PDB entry 7ZN2 | electron microscopy, 4.29 A resolution (low resolution: residue-level contacts below are approximate; hydrogen-bond / salt-bridge calls are withheld) | chains f and e of the 36 polymer chains in the assembly

# Chain f (and e)
Molecule: Straight fiber protein pb4
Organism: Escherichia phage T5
Notes: chain e of this document is another copy of the same molecule, construct and numbering; everything in this record applies to it too
Reference sequence: Q6QGF0 (FIBC_BPT5); residues 1-688 here = UniProt positions 1-688
Chain sequence (688 residues; numbered 1 to 688; the number before each row is that of its first residue):
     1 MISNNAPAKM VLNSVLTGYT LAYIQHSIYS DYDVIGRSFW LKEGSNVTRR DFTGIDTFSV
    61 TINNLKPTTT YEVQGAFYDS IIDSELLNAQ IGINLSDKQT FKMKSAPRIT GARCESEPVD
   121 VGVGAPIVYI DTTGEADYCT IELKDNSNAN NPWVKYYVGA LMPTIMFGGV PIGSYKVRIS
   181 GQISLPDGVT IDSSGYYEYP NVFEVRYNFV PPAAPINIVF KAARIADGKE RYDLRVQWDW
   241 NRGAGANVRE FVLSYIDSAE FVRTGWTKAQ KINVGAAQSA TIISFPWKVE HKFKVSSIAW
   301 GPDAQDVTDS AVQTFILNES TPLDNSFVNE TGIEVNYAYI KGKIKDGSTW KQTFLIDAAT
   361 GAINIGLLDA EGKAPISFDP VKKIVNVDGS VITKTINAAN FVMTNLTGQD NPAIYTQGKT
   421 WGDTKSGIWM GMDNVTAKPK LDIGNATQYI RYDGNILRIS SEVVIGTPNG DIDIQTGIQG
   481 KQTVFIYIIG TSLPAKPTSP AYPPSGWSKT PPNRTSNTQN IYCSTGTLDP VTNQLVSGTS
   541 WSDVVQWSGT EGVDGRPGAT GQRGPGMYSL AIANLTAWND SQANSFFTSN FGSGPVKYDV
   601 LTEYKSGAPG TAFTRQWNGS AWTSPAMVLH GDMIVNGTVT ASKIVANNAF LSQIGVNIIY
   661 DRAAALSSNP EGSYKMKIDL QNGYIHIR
Unresolved in the structure: 224-231, 551-561 (chain e: 225-231, 552-561)

# How chain f and chain e interact
Residue-residue contacts - 348 pairs, chain f then chain e:
  Ala-8(f) / Ile-28(e)
  Ala-8(f) / Tyr-29(e)
  Lys-9(f) / Ile-28(e)
  Val-11(f) / Ile-28(e)
  Val-11(f) / Asp-56(e)
  Val-11(f) / Phe-58(e)
  Asn-13(f) / Phe-58(e)
  Leu-21(f) / Gln-479(e)
  Tyr-23(f) / Asn-590(e)
  Gln-25(f) / Phe-58(e)
  Gln-25(f) / Ser-589(e)
  Ser-27(f) / Ile-28(e)
  Ile-28(f) / Asn-13(e)
  Tyr-32(f) / Thr-550(e)
  Asp-33(f) / Thr-550(e)
  Ile-35(f) / Pro-511(e)
  Phe-52(f) / Lys-481(e)
  Thr-53(f) / Thr-483(e)
  Thr-53(f) / Val-484(e)
  Thr-53(f) / Tyr-502(e)
  Gly-54(f) / Gln-482(e)
  Asp-56(f) / Gln-482(e)
  Phe-58(f) / Ser-589(e)
  Phe-58(f) / Asn-590(e)
  Phe-58(f) / Phe-591(e)
  Ser-59(f) / Asn-590(e)
  Thr-61(f) / Gln-479(e)
  Thr-61(f) / Lys-481(e)
  Asn-63(f) / Gln-479(e)
  Asn-63(f) / Pro-530(e)
  Ser-80(f) / Trp-547(e)
  Asp-83(f) / Pro-511(e)
  Asp-83(f) / Asn-513(e)
  Ser-84(f) / Thr-510(e)
  Val-121(f) / Asn-397(e)
  Asp-137(f) / Ser-606(e)
  Tyr-138(f) / Gly-607(e)
  Tyr-138(f) / Pro-609(e)
  Lys-155(f) / Gly-470(e)
  Val-158(f) / Pro-609(e)
  Gly-159(f) / Gly-607(e)
  Ala-160(f) / Gly-607(e)
  Ser-180(f) / Ile-474(e)
  Gln-182(f) / Ile-474(e)
  Ser-184(f) / Tyr-604(e)
  Pro-186(f) / Leu-570(e)
  Pro-186(f) / Phe-586(e)
  Asp-187(f) / Ser-569(e)
  Gly-188(f) / Ser-569(e)
  Gly-188(f) / Phe-586(e)
  Val-189(f) / Ile-478(e)
  Val-189(f) / Gln-479(e)
  Val-189(f) / Gly-480(e)
  Thr-190(f) / Ile-478(e)
  Thr-190(f) / Gln-479(e)
  Ile-191(f) / Gly-477(e)
  Ile-191(f) / Ile-478(e)
  Ser-193(f) / Asp-473(e)
  Ser-193(f) / Ile-474(e)
  Ser-193(f) / Gln-475(e)
  Ser-193(f) / Thr-476(e)
  Ser-193(f) / Gly-477(e)
  Ser-194(f) / Ile-474(e)
  Tyr-196(f) / Ile-474(e)
  Tyr-196(f) / Gln-475(e)
  Glu-334(f) / Ile-283(e)
  Asn-336(f) / Ile-283(e)
  Asn-336(f) / Ile-333(e)
  Tyr-337(f) / Asp-233(e)
  Tyr-337(f) / Val-328(e)
  Tyr-337(f) / Thr-331(e)
  Tyr-337(f) / Ile-333(e)
  Ala-338(f) / Thr-281(e)
  Ala-338(f) / Ile-333(e)
  Tyr-339(f) / Thr-281(e)
  Tyr-339(f) / Ile-283(e)
  Tyr-339(f) / Ile-333(e)
  Thr-349(f) / Lys-268(e)
  Lys-351(f) / Lys-268(e)
  Gln-352(f) / Ile-272(e)
  Gln-352(f) / Asn-273(e)
  Leu-355(f) / Asn-273(e)
  Leu-355(f) / Val-274(e)
  Ile-356(f) / Phe-354(e)
  Asp-357(f) / Ala-277(e)
  Asp-357(f) / Phe-354(e)
  Ala-358(f) / Ile-333(e)
  Ala-358(f) / Ile-344(e)
  Ala-358(f) / Thr-353(e)
  Thr-360(f) / Ala-277(e)
  Thr-360(f) / Thr-353(e)
  Gly-361(f) / Thr-353(e)
  Gly-361(f) / Ile-365(e)
  Ala-362(f) / Gly-275(e)
  Ile-363(f) / Ile-365(e)
  Asn-364(f) / Asn-273(e)
  Asn-364(f) / Val-274(e)
  Asn-364(f) / Gly-275(e)
  Leu-368(f) / Asn-273(e)
  Gly-372(f) / Val-252(e)
  Lys-373(f) / Asp-303(e)
  Lys-373(f) / Asp-306(e)
  Lys-373(f) / Val-307(e)
  Ala-374(f) / Arg-249(e)
  Ala-374(f) / Asn-273(e)
  Ser-377(f) / Arg-249(e)
  Ser-377(f) / Glu-250(e)
  Phe-378(f) / Gly-275(e)
  Phe-378(f) / Ile-376(e)
  Phe-378(f) / Phe-378(e)
  Asp-379(f) / Gly-275(e)
  Asp-379(f) / Ala-276(e)
  Pro-380(f) / Ile-365(e)
  Pro-380(f) / Gly-366(e)
  Pro-380(f) / Pro-375(e)
  Lys-382(f) / Asn-247(e)
  Lys-382(f) / Val-248(e)
  Lys-382(f) / Ala-276(e)
  Lys-383(f) / Pro-375(e)
  Lys-383(f) / Gly-389(e)
  Lys-383(f) / Ser-390(e)
  Ile-384(f) / Ile-376(e)
  Ile-384(f) / Ser-390(e)
  Val-385(f) / Ile-376(e)
  Val-385(f) / Val-387(e)
  Val-385(f) / Ser-390(e)
  Val-385(f) / Val-391(e)
  Val-385(f) / Ile-392(e)
  Asn-386(f) / Arg-249(e)
  Asn-386(f) / Glu-250(e)
  Asn-386(f) / Trp-300(e)
  Asn-386(f) / Ile-392(e)
  Val-387(f) / Trp-300(e)
  Val-387(f) / Ile-392(e)
  Val-387(f) / Thr-393(e)
  Asp-388(f) / Lys-394(e)
  Gly-389(f) / Thr-393(e)
  Gly-389(f) / Lys-394(e)
  Gly-389(f) / Thr-395(e)
  Ser-390(f) / Thr-393(e)
  Ser-390(f) / Thr-395(e)
  Val-391(f) / Thr-393(e)
  Val-391(f) / Thr-395(e)
  Val-391(f) / Ile-396(e)
  Val-391(f) / Asn-397(e)
  Ile-392(f) / Asn-397(e)
  Thr-393(f) / Asn-397(e)
  Thr-393(f) / Ala-398(e)
  Thr-393(f) / Ala-399(e)
  Lys-394(f) / Ala-399(e)
  Lys-394(f) / Asn-400(e)
  Thr-395(f) / Asn-400(e)
  Thr-395(f) / Val-402(e)
  Ile-396(f) / Ile-396(e)
  Ile-396(f) / Asn-400(e)
  Ile-396(f) / Phe-401(e)
  Ile-396(f) / Val-402(e)
  Asn-397(f) / Val-402(e)
  Asn-397(f) / Thr-404(e)
  Ala-398(f) / Val-402(e)
  Ala-398(f) / Met-403(e)
  Ala-398(f) / Thr-404(e)
  Ala-399(f) / Thr-404(e)
  Ala-399(f) / Asp-410(e)
  Ala-399(f) / Asn-411(e)
  Ala-399(f) / Pro-412(e)
  Ala-399(f) / Ala-413(e)
  Asn-400(f) / Asn-411(e)
  Asn-400(f) / Ala-413(e)
  Asn-400(f) / Tyr-415(e)
  Phe-401(f) / Val-402(e)
  Phe-401(f) / Met-403(e)
  Phe-401(f) / Ala-413(e)
  Phe-401(f) / Ile-414(e)
  Phe-401(f) / Tyr-415(e)
  Val-402(f) / Tyr-415(e)
  Val-402(f) / Gln-417(e)
  Met-403(f) / Tyr-415(e)
  Met-403(f) / Thr-416(e)
  Met-403(f) / Gln-417(e)
  Met-403(f) / Ile-428(e)
  Thr-404(f) / Val-121(e)
  Thr-404(f) / Gly-122(e)
  Thr-404(f) / Gln-417(e)
  Asn-405(f) / Gly-122(e)
  Asn-405(f) / Val-123(e)
  Asn-405(f) / Ala-125(e)
  Leu-406(f) / Val-123(e)
  Leu-406(f) / Trp-300(e)
  Leu-406(f) / Ile-392(e)
  Leu-406(f) / Thr-393(e)
  Leu-406(f) / Lys-394(e)
  Thr-407(f) / Val-123(e)
  Thr-407(f) / Lys-394(e)
  Gly-408(f) / Val-123(e)
  Gly-408(f) / Pro-302(e)
  Ile-414(f) / Ile-414(e)
  Met-430(f) / Ile-428(e)
  Met-430(f) / Met-430(e)
  Met-432(f) / Thr-416(e)
  Asn-434(f) / Ala-125(e)
  Asn-434(f) / Gly-168(e)
  Asn-434(f) / Gly-169(e)
  Val-435(f) / Phe-167(e)
  Val-435(f) / Gly-168(e)
  Thr-436(f) / Met-166(e)
  Ala-437(f) / Ile-127(e)
  Lys-438(f) / Met-166(e)
  Pro-439(f) / Gly-427(e)
  Pro-439(f) / Ile-428(e)
  Tyr-449(f) / Gly-610(e)
  Tyr-452(f) / Ile-443(e)
  Tyr-452(f) / Gly-444(e)
  Tyr-452(f) / Ile-450(e)
  Tyr-452(f) / Ser-461(e)
  Gly-454(f) / Gln-448(e)
  Asn-455(f) / Ser-461(e)
  Ile-456(f) / Glu-462(e)
  Ile-456(f) / Val-464(e)
  Leu-457(f) / Glu-462(e)
  Leu-457(f) / Val-463(e)
  Leu-457(f) / Val-464(e)
  Arg-458(f) / Val-464(e)
  Arg-458(f) / Gly-610(e)
  Arg-458(f) / Thr-611(e)
  Arg-458(f) / Ala-612(e)
  Arg-458(f) / Phe-613(e)
  Ile-459(f) / Val-464(e)
  Ile-459(f) / Ile-465(e)
  Ile-459(f) / Gly-466(e)
  Val-463(f) / Ile-465(e)
  Thr-539(f) / Gln-653(e)
  Met-567(f) / Val-635(e)
  Tyr-598(f) / Phe-650(e)
  Val-600(f) / Ile-634(e)
  Thr-614(f) / Ile-634(e)
  Pro-625(f) / Asp-632(e)
  Pro-625(f) / Ile-634(e)
  Ala-626(f) / Leu-629(e)
  Ala-626(f) / Gly-631(e)
  Ala-626(f) / Asp-632(e)
  Met-627(f) / Ile-465(e)
  Met-627(f) / Met-627(e)
  Met-627(f) / Leu-629(e)
  Met-627(f) / Asp-632(e)
  Met-627(f) / Met-633(e)
  Met-627(f) / Ile-634(e)
  Val-628(f) / Ile-634(e)
  Leu-629(f) / Met-633(e)
  Leu-629(f) / Ile-634(e)
  Leu-629(f) / Val-635(e)
  Leu-629(f) / Asn-636(e)
  His-630(f) / Asn-636(e)
  Gly-631(f) / Gly-637(e)
  Asp-632(f) / Gly-637(e)
  Asp-632(f) / Thr-638(e)
  Met-633(f) / Met-633(e)
  Met-633(f) / Thr-638(e)
  Met-633(f) / Val-639(e)
  Met-633(f) / Thr-640(e)
  Ile-634(f) / Thr-640(e)
  Val-635(f) / Thr-640(e)
  Val-635(f) / Ala-641(e)
  Val-635(f) / Ser-642(e)
  Asn-636(f) / Ser-642(e)
  Gly-637(f) / Ser-642(e)
  Thr-638(f) / Ser-642(e)
  Thr-638(f) / Lys-643(e)
  Val-639(f) / Ala-641(e)
  Val-639(f) / Lys-643(e)
  Val-639(f) / Ile-644(e)
  Val-639(f) / Val-645(e)
  Thr-640(f) / Gln-616(e)
  Thr-640(f) / Val-645(e)
  Ala-641(f) / Val-645(e)
  Ala-641(f) / Ala-646(e)
  Ala-641(f) / Asn-647(e)
  Ser-642(f) / Ala-646(e)
  Ser-642(f) / Asn-647(e)
  Ser-642(f) / Asn-648(e)
  Lys-643(f) / Asn-648(e)
  Lys-643(f) / Phe-650(e)
  Ile-644(f) / Ile-644(e)
  Ile-644(f) / Ala-646(e)
  Ile-644(f) / Asn-648(e)
  Ile-644(f) / Ala-649(e)
  Ile-644(f) / Phe-650(e)
  Val-645(f) / Phe-650(e)
  Ala-646(f) / Phe-650(e)
  Ala-646(f) / Leu-651(e)
  Ala-646(f) / Ser-652(e)
  Asn-647(f) / Ser-652(e)
  Asn-647(f) / Gln-653(e)
  Asn-648(f) / Gln-653(e)
  Ala-649(f) / Leu-651(e)
  Ala-649(f) / Gln-653(e)
  Ala-649(f) / Ile-654(e)
  Ala-649(f) / Gly-655(e)
  Phe-650(f) / Gly-655(e)
  Leu-651(f) / Ile-654(e)
  Leu-651(f) / Gly-655(e)
  Leu-651(f) / Val-656(e)
  Leu-651(f) / Asn-657(e)
  Ser-652(f) / Val-656(e)
  Ser-652(f) / Asn-657(e)
  Ser-652(f) / Ile-658(e)
  Gln-653(f) / Val-656(e)
  Gln-653(f) / Ile-658(e)
  Gln-653(f) / Tyr-660(e)
  Ile-654(f) / Ile-654(e)
  Ile-654(f) / Val-656(e)
  Ile-654(f) / Ile-658(e)
  Ile-654(f) / Ile-659(e)
  Ile-654(f) / Tyr-660(e)
  Gly-655(f) / Tyr-660(e)
  Gly-655(f) / Asp-661(e)
  Gly-655(f) / Arg-662(e)
  Gly-655(f) / Ala-665(e)
  Val-656(f) / Ile-659(e)
  Val-656(f) / Tyr-660(e)
  Val-656(f) / Asp-661(e)
  Val-656(f) / Arg-662(e)
  Asn-657(f) / Asp-661(e)
  Asn-657(f) / Arg-662(e)
  Arg-662(f) / Ser-652(e)
  Ala-665(f) / Phe-650(e)
  Leu-666(f) / Phe-650(e)
  Ser-668(f) / Ser-537(e)
  Ser-668(f) / Gly-538(e)
  Asn-669(f) / Thr-498(e)
  Asn-669(f) / Gly-538(e)
  Asn-669(f) / Ser-540(e)
  Pro-670(f) / Gly-538(e)
  Pro-670(f) / Thr-539(e)
  Pro-670(f) / Ser-540(e)
  Glu-671(f) / Lys-496(e)
  Glu-671(f) / Ser-540(e)
  Glu-671(f) / Trp-541(e)
  Glu-671(f) / Asp-543(e)
  Gly-672(f) / Ser-540(e)
  Asp-679(f) / Asp-543(e)
  Leu-680(f) / Tyr-660(e)
  Leu-680(f) / Asp-661(e)
  Leu-680(f) / Lys-675(e)
  Leu-680(f) / Lys-677(e)
  Gln-681(f) / Asp-661(e)
  Gly-683(f) / Lys-675(e)
  Gly-683(f) / Ile-687(e)
Interface residues without a listed pair, chain f (189 interface residues in all): Leu-12, His-26, Ser-30, Thr-57, Gly-195, Val-335, Ile-340, Lys-341, Asp-346, Ala-359, Asp-369, Ala-370, Glu-371, Pro-375, Asp-410, Gly-431, Lys-440, Leu-441, Ser-460, Ser-461, Gly-538, Thr-602, Gln-616, Lys-677, Ile-678, Asn-682, Tyr-684
Interface residues without a listed pair, chain e (194 interface residues in all): Val-11, Gln-25, Ser-27, Ser-30, Thr-57, Gly-124, Pro-126, Arg-235, Lys-271, Ala-304, Gly-332, Val-335, Leu-367, Asp-388, Leu-406, Tyr-449, Ile-459, Asn-469, Ile-472, Phe-485, Pro-500, Val-531, Asn-533, Met-567, Tyr-568, Ala-571, Gly-592, Ala-608, Ala-663, Glu-671

# Summary
189 residues of chain f and 194 residues of chain e are in contact.
Both chains are Straight fiber protein pb4 (Escherichia phage T5). Entry 7ZN2 (Tail tip of siphophage T5 :
full complex after interaction with its bacterial receptor FhuA) was determined by electron microscopy (same
publication as 7QG9, 7ZHJ, 7ZN4, 7ZQB and 7ZQP).
